PDB entry 3WIN | X-ray diffraction, 3.50 A resolution | chains D and E of the 5 polymer chains in the assembly

[Chain D]
Molecule: HA3
Organism: Clostridium botulinum B
UniProtKB: Q33CP8 (Q33CP8_CLOBO); residue numbers follow UniProt; this construct covers 19-188
Amino-acid sequence (194 residues; row label = number of the first residue in the row; numbers below 1 keep their minus sign (Met-5 is residue -5)):
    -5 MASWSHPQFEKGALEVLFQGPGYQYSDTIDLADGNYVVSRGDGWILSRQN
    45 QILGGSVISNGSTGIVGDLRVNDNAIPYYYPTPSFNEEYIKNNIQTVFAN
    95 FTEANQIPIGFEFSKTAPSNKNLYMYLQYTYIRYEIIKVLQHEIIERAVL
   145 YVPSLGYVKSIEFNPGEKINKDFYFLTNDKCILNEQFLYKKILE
Unresolved in the structure: -5 to 21
Sequence notes: expression tag (-5 to 18)

[Chain E]
Molecule: HA3
Organism: Clostridium botulinum B
UniProtKB: Q33CP8 (Q33CP8_CLOBO); numbering as in UniProt (aligned over 196-626)
Amino-acid sequence (431 residues; each row starts with the number of its first residue):
   196 NNIFNSKVSSTQRVLPYSNGLYVINKGDGYIRTNDKDLIGTLLIEAGSSG
   246 SIIQPRLRNTTRPLFTTSNDAKFSQQYTEERLKDAFNVQLFNTSTSLFKF
   296 VEEAPSNKNICIKAYNTYEKYELIDYQNGSIVNKAEYYLPSLGYCEVTNA
   346 PSPESEVVKTQVAEDGFIQNGPEEEIVVGVIDPSENIQEINTAISDNYTY
   396 NIPGIVNNNPFYILFTVNTTGIYKINAQNNLPSLKIYEAIGSGNRNFQSG
   446 NLCDDDIKAINYITGFDSPNAKSYLVVLLNKDKNYYIRVPQTSSNIENQI
   496 KFKREEGDLRNLMNSSVNIIDNLNSTGAHYYTRQSPDVHDYISYEFTIPG
   546 NFNNKDTSNIRLYTSYNQGIGTLFRVTETIDGYNLINIQQNLNLLNSTKS
   596 IRLLNGAIYILKVEVTELNNYNIKLHIDITN
Unresolved in the structure: 196-207

[How chain D and chain E interact]
Residue-residue contacts - 55 pairs, chain D then chain E:
  Ile23(D) - Lys354(E)
  Asp36(D) - Gly235(E)
  Asp36(D) - Thr236(E)  hydrogen bond (side chain-backbone)
  Gln89(D) - Lys231(E)  hydrogen bond (backbone-side chain)
  Thr90(D) - Lys231(E)  hydrogen bond (backbone-side chain)
  Val91(D) - Lys231(E)
  Phe92(D) - Lys231(E)  hydrogen bond (backbone-side chain)
  Phe92(D) - Val357(E)  hydrophobic
  Ala93(D) - Asp230(E)
  Ala93(D) - Lys231(E)
  Glu97(D) - Arg257(E)  salt bridge
  Gln100(D) - Arg253(E)
  Ile101(D) - Thr255(E)
  Pro102(D) - Gln249(E)
  Pro102(D) - Pro250(E)
  Pro102(D) - Leu252(E)  hydrophobic
  Pro102(D) - Arg253(E)
  Ile103(D) - Ile234(E)  hydrophobic
  Ile103(D) - Ile248(E)
  Ile103(D) - Gln249(E)
  Gly104(D) - Ile247(E)
  Gly104(D) - Ile248(E)  hydrogen bond (backbone-backbone)
  Phe105(D) - Ser246(E)
  Glu106(D) - Gly245(E)
  Glu106(D) - Ser246(E)  hydrogen bond (backbone-backbone)
  Phe107(D) - Leu237(E)  hydrophobic
  Phe107(D) - Leu238(E)
  Phe107(D) - Ser244(E)
  Ser108(D) - Ser243(E)
  Ser108(D) - Ser244(E)  hydrogen bond (backbone-backbone)
  Lys109(D) - Ala241(E)
  Lys109(D) - Gly242(E)
  Lys109(D) - Ser243(E)
  Leu149(D) - Gly235(E)
  Leu149(D) - Ile247(E)  hydrophobic
  Gly150(D) - Leu237(E)
  Tyr151(D) - Leu238(E)  hydrophobic
  Tyr151(D) - Glu240(E)  hydrogen bond
  Val152(D) - Glu240(E)
  Lys153(D) - Glu240(E)
  Ser154(D) - Glu240(E)  hydrogen bond (backbone-side chain)
  Ile176(D) - Leu238(E)  hydrophobic
  Leu177(D) - Leu238(E)  hydrophobic
  Asn178(D) - Pro346(E)
  Asn178(D) - Ser347(E)
  Glu179(D) - Val352(E)
  Phe181(D) - Val353(E)
  Phe181(D) - Lys354(E)
  Phe181(D) - Thr355(E)  hydrogen bond (backbone-backbone)
  Leu182(D) - Thr355(E)
  Leu182(D) - Val357(E)  hydrophobic
  Tyr183(D) - Thr355(E)  hydrogen bond (backbone-backbone)
  Tyr183(D) - Gln356(E)
  Tyr183(D) - Val357(E)  hydrogen bond (backbone-backbone)
  Lys184(D) - Val357(E)
Also at the interface, not in a pair above, chain D (37 interface residues in all): Thr124, Ile126, Ser148, Cys175, Gln180
Also at the interface, not in a pair above, chain E (35 interface residues in all): Asn229, Leu233, Lys294, Cys306, Pro348

[In short]
37 residues of chain D face 35 of chain E across their interface, with 12 hydrogen bonds and 1 salt bridge.
Among the polar pairs are Glu97(D)-Arg257(E), Asp36(D)-Thr236(E) and Gln89(D)-Lys231(E).
Chain D is HA3 and chain E is HA3, both from Clostridium botulinum B; the structure, Clostridium botulinum
Hemagglutinin, was determined by X-ray diffraction.
